Entry 1M34 (X-ray diffraction, 2.30 A resolution); this record covers chains E and F of the 8 polymer chains in the assembly.

[Chain E (and F)]
Molecule: Nitrogenase Iron Protein 1
From: Azotobacter vinelandii
Notes: EC 1.18.6.1; chain F of this document is another copy of the same molecule, construct and numbering; everything in this record applies to it too
UniProtKB: p00459 (NIH1_AZOVI); numbering as in UniProt (aligned over 1-289)
Chain sequence (289 residues; each row starts with the number of its first residue):
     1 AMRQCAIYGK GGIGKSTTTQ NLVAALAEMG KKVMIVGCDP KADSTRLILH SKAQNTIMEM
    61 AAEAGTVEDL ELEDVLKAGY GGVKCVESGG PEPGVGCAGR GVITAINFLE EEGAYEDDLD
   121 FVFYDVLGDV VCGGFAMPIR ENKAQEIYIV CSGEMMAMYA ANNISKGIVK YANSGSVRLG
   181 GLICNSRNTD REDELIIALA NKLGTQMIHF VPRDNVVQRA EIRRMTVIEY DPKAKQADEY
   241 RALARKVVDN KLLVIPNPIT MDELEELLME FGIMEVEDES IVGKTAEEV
Disordered / not traced: 275-289
Bound ions: Mg2+: Ser16 (together with ADP); 4Fe-4S cluster Fe: Cys97, Cys132 (shared with Cys97(F), Cys132(F) of chain F)
Ligand contacts:
  - ADP (adenosine-5'-diphosphate), molecule 1: Lys10, Gly11, Gly12, Ile13, Gly14, Lys15, Ser16, Thr17, Asn185, Val211, Pro212, Arg213, Asp214, Val217, Gln218, Glu221, Gln236, Tyr240
  - ADP, molecule 2: Lys10, Glu154, Met155, Met156
  - tetrafluoroaluminate (ALF), molecule 1: Lys10, Gly11, Gly12, Lys15, Asp39, Lys41, Val126, Leu127, Gly128
  - tetrafluoroaluminate (ALF), molecule 2: Lys10, Gly11, Asp129
  - 4Fe-4S cluster (SF4): Cys97, Ala98, Gly99, Val131, Cys132

[Chain E / chain F interface]
Contacting residue pairs (89; chain E residue first):
  Lys10(E) with Gly12(F)
  Gly11(E) with Gly11(F); Gly12(F), hydrogen bond (backbone-backbone)
  Gly12(E) with Lys10(F); Gly11(F), hydrogen bond (backbone-backbone)
  Pro40(E) with Val131(F), hydrophobic
  Lys41(E) with Tyr159(F); Asn163(F)
  Asp43(E) with Met156(F)
  Arg46(E) with Met155(F); Met156(F); Glu265(F), salt bridge
  Lys52(E) with Tyr159(F); Met261(F)
  Pro91(E) with Val131(F)
  Glu92(E) with Lys166(F)
  Pro93(E) with Val130(F), hydrophobic; Asn163(F); Gly167(F)
  Gly94(E) with Val130(F), hydrogen bond (backbone-backbone); Cys132(F); Gly133(F); Ala136(F); Tyr171(F), hydrogen bond (backbone-side chain)
  Val95(E) with Cys132(F); Gly133(F); Lys170(F)
  Gly96(E) with Val131(F); Cys132(F); Gly133(F)
  Cys97(E) with Val131(F)
  Ala98(E) with Val131(F), hydrogen bond (backbone-backbone)
  Leu127(E) with Asp129(F); Val131(F), hydrophobic
  Gly128(E) with Asp129(F)
  Asp129(E) with Leu127(F); Gly128(F); Asp129(F), hydrogen bond (backbone-side chain)
  Val130(E) with Pro93(F), hydrophobic; Gly94(F), hydrogen bond (backbone-backbone)
  Val131(E) with Pro40(F), hydrophobic; Pro91(F); Ala98(F), hydrogen bond (backbone-backbone); Leu127(F), hydrophobic
  Cys132(E) with Gly94(F); Val95(F); Gly96(F)
  Gly133(E) with Gly94(F); Val95(F); Gly96(F)
  Ala136(E) with Gly94(F)
  Glu154(E) with Arg213(F), salt bridge
  Met155(E) with Arg46(F); Glu221(F)
  Met156(E) with Asp43(F); Glu221(F)
  Tyr159(E) with Lys41(F); Lys52(F)
  Asn163(E) with Lys41(F); Pro93(F)
  Lys166(E) with Glu92(F)
  Gly167(E) with Pro93(F)
  Lys170(E) with Val95(F)
  Tyr171(E) with Gly94(F), hydrogen bond (side chain-backbone)
  Arg187(E) with Arg187(F); Arg213(F), hydrogen bond (backbone-side chain)
  Asn188(E) with Asn215(F), hydrogen bond (backbone-side chain)
  Thr189(E) with Asn215(F); Gln218(F)
  Asp190(E) with Asn215(F), hydrogen bond; Arg219(F), salt bridge
  Arg213(E) with Glu154(F), salt bridge; Arg187(F), hydrogen bond (side chain-backbone)
  Asn215(E) with Asn188(F), hydrogen bond (side chain-backbone); Thr189(F); Asp190(F), hydrogen bond
  Gln218(E) with Thr189(F)
  Glu221(E) with Met155(F); Met156(F)
  Ile222(E) with Leu268(F); Met269(F), hydrophobic
  Arg223(E) with Ile273(F)
  Arg224(E) with Glu265(F), salt bridge
  Met261(E) with Lys52(F)
  Glu265(E) with Arg46(F), salt bridge; Arg224(F), salt bridge
  Leu268(E) with Ile222(F), hydrophobic
  Met269(E) with Ile222(F)
  Ile273(E) with Arg223(F)
Also at the interface, not in a pair above, chain E (54 interface residues in all): Asp39, Phe135, Ala160, Ile164, Arg219
Also at the interface, not in a pair above, chain F (54 interface residues in all): Asp39, Cys97, Phe135, Ala160, Ile164

[Overview]
Chain E and chain F each contribute 54 residues to their interface; the contacts include 15 hydrogen bonds and
7 salt bridges. Polar contacts include Arg46(E)-Glu265(F), Glu154(E)-Arg213(F) and Asp190(E)-Arg219(F). Bound
to chain E: tetrafluoroaluminate, 4Fe-4S cluster and ADP.
Chain E and chain F are both Nitrogenase Iron Protein 1 (Azotobacter vinelandii); the structure, Nitrogenase
Complex From Azotobacter Vinelandii Stabilized By ADP-Tetrafluoroaluminate, was determined by X-ray
diffraction, deposited together with 1M1Y.
